Entry 6VSO (X-ray diffraction, 3.00 A resolution); this record covers chains A and B.

== Chain A (and B) ==
Molecule: Capsid premembrane protein
From: Dengue virus 2
Notes: chain B of this document is another copy of the same molecule, construct and numbering; everything in this record applies to it too
UniProt: A0A2D2BF61 (A0A2D2BF61_9FLAV); residues 21-100 here correspond to UniProt positions 6-85 (UniProt number = residue number - 15)
Sequence (81 residues; numbered 20 to 100; the number before each row is that of its first residue):
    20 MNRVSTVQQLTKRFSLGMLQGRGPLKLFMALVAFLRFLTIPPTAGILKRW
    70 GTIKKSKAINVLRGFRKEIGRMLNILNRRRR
Unresolved in the structure: 20-22, 100 (chain B: 20, 99-100)
Differences from the reference sequence: initiating methionine (20)
What the authors report for this chain:
  - mutagenesis - T30A, S34L, L35K, L35R, L35T, M37L, L38F, L50F: unchanged growth

== How chain A and chain B interact ==
Residue-residue contacts (75):
  Thr25(A) - Pro60(B)  hydrogen bond (side chain-backbone)
  Thr25(A) - Pro61(B)  hydrogen bond (side chain-backbone)
  Thr25(A) - Thr62(B)
  Val26(A) - Leu38(B)  hydrophobic
  Gln28(A) - Ile59(B)
  Gln28(A) - Pro60(B)
  Leu29(A) - Leu38(B)  hydrophobic
  Arg32(A) - Leu57(B)
  Arg32(A) - Ile59(B)
  Leu38(A) - Leu29(B)  hydrophobic
  Leu38(A) - Thr30(B)
  Gln39(A) - Val26(B)
  Lys45(A) - Leu57(B)
  Leu46(A) - Leu57(B)  hydrophobic
  Ala49(A) - Phe53(B)
  Ala49(A) - Leu57(B)  hydrophobic
  Leu50(A) - Phe53(B)
  Phe53(A) - Phe33(B)  hydrophobic
  Phe53(A) - Ala49(B)  hydrophobic
  Phe53(A) - Leu50(B)
  Phe53(A) - Phe53(B)  hydrophobic
  Arg55(A) - Glu87(B)  salt bridge
  Arg55(A) - Met91(B)
  Arg55(A) - Ile94(B)
  Phe56(A) - Phe56(B)  hydrophobic
  Phe56(A) - Phe84(B)  hydrophobic
  Phe56(A) - Glu87(B)
  Phe56(A) - Ile88(B)  hydrophobic
  Leu57(A) - Lys45(B)
  Leu57(A) - Leu46(B)  hydrophobic
  Ile59(A) - Leu29(B)  hydrophobic
  Ile59(A) - Arg32(B)
  Pro60(A) - Val23(B)
  Pro60(A) - Ser24(B)  hydrogen bond (backbone-side chain)
  Pro61(A) - Arg22(B)
  Pro61(A) - Val23(B)
  Pro61(A) - Ser24(B)  hydrogen bond (backbone-backbone)
  Thr62(A) - Val23(B)
  Thr62(A) - Ser24(B)
  Thr62(A) - Leu29(B)
  Ala63(A) - Val23(B)
  Ala63(A) - Ser24(B)
  Leu66(A) - Arg22(B)
  Trp69(A) - Met91(B)  hydrophobic
  Trp69(A) - Leu95(B)  hydrophobic
  Trp69(A) - Arg98(B)  hydrogen bond (backbone-side chain)
  Gly70(A) - Arg98(B)
  Ile72(A) - Leu95(B)  hydrophobic
  Ile72(A) - Arg98(B)
  Ala77(A) - Leu95(B)  hydrophobic
  Ile78(A) - Leu92(B)  hydrophobic
  Ile78(A) - Leu95(B)  hydrophobic
  Ile78(A) - Asn96(B)
  Leu81(A) - Ile88(B)
  Leu81(A) - Met91(B)  hydrophobic
  Leu81(A) - Leu92(B)  hydrophobic
  Phe84(A) - Phe56(B)  hydrophobic
  Phe84(A) - Ile88(B)  hydrophobic
  Arg85(A) - Leu92(B)
  Glu87(A) - Arg55(B)  salt bridge
  Ile88(A) - Ala52(B)  hydrophobic
  Ile88(A) - Phe56(B)  hydrophobic
  Ile88(A) - Leu81(B)
  Gly89(A) - Arg85(B)
  Met91(A) - Ala52(B)  hydrophobic
  Met91(A) - Arg55(B)
  Met91(A) - Trp69(B)  hydrophobic
  Met91(A) - Leu81(B)  hydrophobic
  Leu92(A) - Ile78(B)  hydrophobic
  Leu92(A) - Leu81(B)  hydrophobic
  Leu92(A) - Arg85(B)
  Ile94(A) - Trp69(B)
  Leu95(A) - Ala77(B)  hydrophobic
  Leu95(A) - Ile78(B)  hydrophobic
  Asn96(A) - Ile78(B)
Interface residues without a listed pair, chain A (45 interface residues in all): Phe33, Met37, Met48, Val51, Ala52, Leu54, Lys74, Arg82
Interface residues without a listed pair, chain B (44 interface residues in all): Thr25, Met48, Val51, Leu54, Thr58, Ile72, Lys74, Arg82

== Overview ==
Chain A and chain B form an interface of 45 and 44 residues respectively, with 5 hydrogen bonds and 2 salt
bridges. Among the polar pairs are Arg55(A)-Glu87(B), Thr25(A)-Pro60(B) and Thr25(A)-Pro61(B). From the paper:
T30A, S34L and L35K of chain A, among others, leave growth unchanged; 8 substitutions were tested in all.
Chain A and chain B are both Capsid premembrane protein (Dengue virus 2); the structure, DengueV-2 Capsid
Structure, was determined by X-ray diffraction together with 6VG5 from the same study.
